PDB entry 1H7F | X-ray diffraction, 2.12 A resolution | chains A and B

# Chain A (and B)
Protein: 3-deoxy-manno-octulosonate cytidylyltransferase
Source organism: Escherichia coli
Notes: EC 2.7.7.38; chain B of this document is another copy of the same molecule, construct and numbering; everything in this record applies to it too
UniProtKB: P42216 (KSU5_ECOLI); residue numbers follow UniProt; this construct covers 1-245
Chain sequence (245 residues; row label = number of the first residue in the row):
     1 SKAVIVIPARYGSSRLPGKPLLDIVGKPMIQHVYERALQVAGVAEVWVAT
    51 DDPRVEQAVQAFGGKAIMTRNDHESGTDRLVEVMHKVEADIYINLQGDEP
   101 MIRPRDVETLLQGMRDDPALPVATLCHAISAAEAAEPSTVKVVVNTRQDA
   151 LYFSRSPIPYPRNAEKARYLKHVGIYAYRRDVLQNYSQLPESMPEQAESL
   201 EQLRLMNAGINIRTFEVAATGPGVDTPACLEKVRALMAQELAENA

# Chain A / chain B interface
Pairs across the interface (57; chain A residue first):
  P137(A) - Y160(B)
  V143(A) - P194(B)  hydrophobic
  N145(A) - M206(B)
  N145(A) - N207(B)
  T146(A) - N207(B)  hydrogen bond (side chain-backbone)
  L151(A) - L151(B)
  Y152(A) - V143(B)  hydrophobic
  Y152(A) - Y152(B)  hydrophobic
  Y152(A) - I158(B)  hydrophobic
  Y152(A) - P159(B)
  R155(A) - Y160(B)
  R155(A) - R162(B)
  S156(A) - P157(B)  hydrogen bond (side chain-backbone)
  S156(A) - Y160(B)
  P157(A) - S156(B)  hydrogen bond (backbone-side chain)
  I158(A) - S154(B)
  P159(A) - Y152(B)
  P159(A) - M193(B)  hydrophobic
  P159(A) - E198(B)
  Y160(A) - P137(B)
  Y160(A) - S154(B)
  Y160(A) - R155(B)
  Y160(A) - S156(B)
  Y160(A) - A197(B)
  Y160(A) - E198(B)  hydrogen bond (backbone-side chain)
  P161(A) - A197(B)
  R162(A) - P137(B)
  R162(A) - R155(B)
  R162(A) - A197(B)  hydrogen bond (backbone-backbone)
  R162(A) - E198(B)
  R162(A) - S199(B)
  N163(A) - Q196(B)  hydrogen bond (side chain-backbone)
  N163(A) - A197(B)  hydrogen bond (backbone-backbone)
  N163(A) - S199(B)
  K166(A) - M193(B)
  K166(A) - Q196(B)
  A167(A) - A197(B)  hydrophobic
  R168(A) - M193(B)
  M193(A) - P159(B)  hydrophobic
  M193(A) - K166(B)
  M193(A) - R168(B)
  P194(A) - V143(B)  hydrophobic
  Q196(A) - N163(B)  hydrogen bond (backbone-side chain)
  A197(A) - P159(B)  hydrophobic
  A197(A) - Y160(B)
  A197(A) - P161(B)
  A197(A) - R162(B)  hydrogen bond (backbone-backbone)
  A197(A) - N163(B)  hydrogen bond (backbone-backbone)
  A197(A) - A167(B)  hydrophobic
  E198(A) - P159(B)
  E198(A) - Y160(B)  hydrogen bond (side chain-backbone)
  E198(A) - R162(B)
  S199(A) - R162(B)
  S199(A) - N163(B)
  M206(A) - N145(B)
  N207(A) - N145(B)
  N207(A) - T146(B)  hydrogen bond (backbone-side chain)
Also at the interface, not in a pair above, chain A (29 interface residues in all): V144, R147, S154
Also at the interface, not in a pair above, chain B (30 interface residues in all): V144, A208, G209

# Overview
29 residues of chain A face 30 of chain B across their interface; the contacts include 12 hydrogen bonds.
Polar pairs include T146(A)-N207(B), S156(A)-P157(B) and Y160(A)-E198(B).
Chain A and chain B are both 3-deoxy-manno-octulosonate cytidylyltransferase (Escherichia coli); the
structure, The structure of CMP:2-keto-3-deoxy-manno-octonic acid synthetase and of its complexes with
substrates and substrate analogues, CMP ..., was determined by X-ray diffraction together with 1H7E, 1H7G,
1H7H and 1H7T from the same study.
